Entry 7OGL (electron microscopy, 3.40 A resolution); this record covers chains B and C of the 3 polymer chains in the assembly.

== Chain B (and C) ==
Name: Polyribonucleotide nucleotidyltransferase
Source organism: Escherichia coli (strain K12)
Notes: EC 2.7.7.8; chain C of this document is another copy of the same molecule, construct and numbering; everything in this record applies to it too
UniProt: P05055 (PNP_ECOLI); residue numbers follow UniProt; this construct covers 1-711
Sequence (711 residues; row label = number of the first residue in the row):
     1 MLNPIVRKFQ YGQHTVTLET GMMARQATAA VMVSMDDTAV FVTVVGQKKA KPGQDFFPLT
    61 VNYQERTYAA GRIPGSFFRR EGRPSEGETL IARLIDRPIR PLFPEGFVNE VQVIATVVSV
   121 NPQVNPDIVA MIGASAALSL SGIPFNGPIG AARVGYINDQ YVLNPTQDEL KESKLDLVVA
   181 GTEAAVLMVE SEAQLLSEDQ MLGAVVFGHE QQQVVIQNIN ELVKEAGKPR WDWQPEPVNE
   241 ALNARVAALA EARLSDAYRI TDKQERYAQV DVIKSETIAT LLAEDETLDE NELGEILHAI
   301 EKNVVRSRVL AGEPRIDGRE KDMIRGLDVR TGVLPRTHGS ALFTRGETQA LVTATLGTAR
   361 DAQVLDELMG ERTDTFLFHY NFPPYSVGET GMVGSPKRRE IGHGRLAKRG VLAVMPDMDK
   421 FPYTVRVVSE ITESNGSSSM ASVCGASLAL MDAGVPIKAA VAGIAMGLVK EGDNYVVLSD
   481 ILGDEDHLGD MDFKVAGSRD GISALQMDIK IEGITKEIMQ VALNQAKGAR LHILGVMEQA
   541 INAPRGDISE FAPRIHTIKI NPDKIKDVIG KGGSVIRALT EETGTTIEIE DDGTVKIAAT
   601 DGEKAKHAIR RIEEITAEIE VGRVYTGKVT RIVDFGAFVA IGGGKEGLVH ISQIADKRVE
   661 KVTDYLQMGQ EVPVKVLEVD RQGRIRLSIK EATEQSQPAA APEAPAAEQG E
Disordered / not traced: 696-711
Curated features (UniProtKB/Swiss-Prot):
  - region: Phe77 to Arg80 (FFRR loop), Leu327 to Thr331 (Interaction with RNase E)
  - binding site (Mg(2+)): Asp486, Asp492
  - mutagenesis: Arg79 to Arg80 (Strongly reduces RNA binding. Reduces RNA degradation), Arg83 (R83A: No effect on RNA-binding. No effect on degradation of long RNA molecules. Impairs degradation of short RNA molecules), Arg100 (R100D: Abolishes enzyme activity), Arg319 (R319A: Abolishes enzyme activity), Arg398 to Arg399 (Abolishes enzyme activity), Val428 (V428P: Abolishes enzyme activity), Cys444 (C444W: Abolishes enzyme activity), Asp492 (D492G: Abolishes enzyme activity)
From the paper describing this entry:
  - mutagenesis - K566A/K571A, K657A/R658A, R681A/Q682A/R684A/R686A: decreased stability

== Chain B / chain C interface ==
Pairs across the interface - 55 pairs, chain B then chain C:
  Leu2(B) - Asp328(C)
  Leu2(B) - Arg330(C)
  Leu2(B) - Thr344(C)
  Met22(B) - Arg330(C)
  Met22(B) - Val333(C)  hydrophobic
  Met22(B) - Gln349(C)  hydrogen bond (backbone-side chain)
  Met23(B) - Gln349(C)
  Met23(B) - Leu351(C)  hydrophobic
  Ala24(B) - Gln349(C)  hydrogen bond (backbone-side chain)
  Ala24(B) - Thr432(C)
  Ala24(B) - Glu433(C)  hydrogen bond (backbone-side chain)
  Arg25(B) - Gln349(C)
  Arg25(B) - Glu433(C)  salt bridge
  Gln26(B) - Ser386(C)
  Gln26(B) - Glu433(C)  hydrogen bond (backbone-side chain)
  Gln26(B) - Ser434(C)
  Met32(B) - Leu334(C)  hydrophobic
  Asp37(B) - Pro335(C)
  Phe41(B) - Tyr385(C)
  Thr43(B) - Tyr385(C)
  Val45(B) - Thr390(C)
  Gln47(B) - Thr390(C)
  Gln64(B) - Val393(C)
  Arg66(B) - Asn381(C)
  Arg66(B) - Glu430(C)  salt bridge
  Thr67(B) - Arg426(C)
  Tyr68(B) - Thr337(C)
  Tyr68(B) - Thr353(C)
  Tyr68(B) - Thr355(C)
  Tyr68(B) - Glu430(C)  hydrogen bond
  Ala69(B) - Arg336(C)
  Gly71(B) - His338(C)  hydrogen bond (backbone-side chain)
  Gly71(B) - Thr355(C)
  Arg72(B) - Thr355(C)
  Ile73(B) - Thr355(C)
  Ile73(B) - Gly357(C)
  Ile73(B) - Asp361(C)
  Ile73(B) - Arg426(C)
  Pro74(B) - Arg426(C)
  Phe77(B) - Phe77(C)  hydrophobic
  Arg80(B) - His379(C)
  Glu110(B) - Thr390(C)  hydrogen bond
  Gln112(B) - Pro384(C)
  Gln112(B) - Thr390(C)
  Gln112(B) - Gly391(C)  hydrogen bond (side chain-backbone)
  Gln112(B) - Val393(C)
  Ile114(B) - Tyr385(C)  hydrophobic
  Ile114(B) - Val393(C)  hydrophobic
  Val118(B) - Leu334(C)  hydrophobic
  Val118(B) - Thr337(C)
  Ser119(B) - Leu334(C)
  Ser119(B) - Pro335(C)  hydrogen bond (side chain-backbone)
  Val120(B) - Arg336(C)  hydrogen bond (backbone-side chain)
  Asn121(B) - Arg336(C)
  Pro122(B) - Arg336(C)
Also at the interface, not in a pair above, chain B (35 interface residues in all): Pro4, Ala27, Asn62, Thr116
Also at the interface, not in a pair above, chain C (39 interface residues in all): Leu342, Gly346, Leu356, Gln363, Leu377, Gly388, Glu389, Thr424, Val428, Asn435

== Summary ==
Chain B and chain C form an interface of 35 and 39 residues respectively; the contacts include 10 hydrogen
bonds and 2 salt bridges. Among the polar pairs are Arg25(B)-Glu433(C), Arg66(B)-Glu430(C) and
Met22(B)-Gln349(C). The paper reports that K566A/K571A, K657A/R658A and R681A/Q682A/R684A/R686A of chain B
reduce stability.
Both chains are Polyribonucleotide nucleotidyltransferase (Escherichia coli (strain K12)). Entry 7OGL (A
cooperative PNPase-Hfq-RNA carrier complex facilitates bacterial riboregulation. apo-PNPase) was determined by
electron microscopy, deposited together with 7OGK and 7OGM.
